Entry 8TMG (electron microscopy, 3.00 A resolution); this record covers chains C and D of the 9 polymer chains in the assembly.

[Chain C (and D)]
Protein: Cobalt/magnesium transport protein CorA
Organism: Thermotoga maritima
Notes: chain D of this document is another copy of the same molecule, construct and numbering; everything in this record applies to it too
UniProt: Q9WZ31 (CORA_THEMA); residue numbers follow UniProt; this construct covers 1-351
Sequence (373 residues; each row starts with the number of its first residue; numbers below 1 keep their minus sign (Met-21 is residue -21)):
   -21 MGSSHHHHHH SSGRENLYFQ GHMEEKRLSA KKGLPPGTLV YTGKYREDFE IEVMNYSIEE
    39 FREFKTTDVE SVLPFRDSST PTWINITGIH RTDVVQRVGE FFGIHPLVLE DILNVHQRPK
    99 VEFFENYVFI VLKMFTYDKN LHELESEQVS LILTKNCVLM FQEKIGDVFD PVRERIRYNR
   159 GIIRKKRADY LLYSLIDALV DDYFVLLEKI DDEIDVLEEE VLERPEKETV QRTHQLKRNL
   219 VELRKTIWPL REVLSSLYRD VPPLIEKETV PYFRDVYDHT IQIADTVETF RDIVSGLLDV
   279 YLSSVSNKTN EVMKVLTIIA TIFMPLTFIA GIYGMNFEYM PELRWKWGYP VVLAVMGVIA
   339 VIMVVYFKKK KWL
Unresolved in the structure: -21 to 16 (chain D: -21 to 0)
Sequence notes: initiating methionine (-21); expression tag (-20 to 0)
UniProt features mapped onto this chain:
  - motif: Gly312 to Asn314 (Probable selectivity filter)
  - site: Asn288 (Essential for ion permeation), Leu294 (Important for closing the ion permeation pathway in the closed state), Thr295 (Threonine that confers selectivity for Co(2+) transport)
  - mutagenesis: Asp89 (D89F/K: Decreases ion transport), Asp253 (D253K: Increases protein stability. Decreases ion transport), Leu280 (L280A: Decreases ion transport), Asn288 (N288L: Abolishes Co(2+) uptake), Met291 (M291A: No effect on ion transport), Leu294 (L294A/V: Increases ion transport by suppression of an obstruction in the transmembrane ion permeation pathway), Thr295 (T295L: Strongly reduces Co(2+) uptake. Abolishes Co(2+) uptake; when associated with L-299; T295M: Strongly reduces Co(2+) uptake ...), Thr299 (T299L: Reduces Co(2+) uptake. Abolishes Co(2+) uptake; when associated with L-295; T299M: No effect on Co(2+) uptake; T299S: Abolishes Co(2+) uptake), Pro303 (P303A/G/I: Increases ion transport by suppression of a kink in the transmembrane ion permeation pathway), Thr305 (T305L: Abolishes Co(2+) uptake), Ile310 (I310A: Increases ion transport), Tyr311 (Y311A: Abolishes pentamerization. Abolishes ion transport; Y311F: No effect on pentamerization. No effect on ion transport), 7 further mutagenesis entries in UniProt

[Chain C / chain D interface]
Residue-residue contacts - 57 pairs, chain C then chain D:
  Asp179(C) - Lys10(D)
  Phe182(C) - Lys10(D)
  Tyr236(C) - Glu2(D)  hydrogen bond
  Arg237(C) - Met1(D)
  Arg237(C) - Glu2(D)  salt bridge
  Arg252(C) - Arg5(D)
  Asp253(C) - Ala8(D)
  Asp256(C) - Arg5(D)  salt bridge
  Asp256(C) - Ser7(D)
  Asp256(C) - Ala8(D)  hydrogen bond (side chain-backbone)
  His257(C) - Ala8(D)
  His257(C) - Lys10(D)
  Gln260(C) - Ala8(D)
  Gln260(C) - Lys9(D)
  Gln260(C) - Lys10(D)  hydrogen bond (side chain-backbone)
  Val278(C) - Gln209(D)
  Ser281(C) - Val208(D)
  Ser281(C) - His212(D)
  Ser282(C) - Lys205(D)
  Ser284(C) - Leu280(D)
  Ser284(C) - Val283(D)
  Asn285(C) - Tyr279(D)  hydrogen bond
  Asn288(C) - Val283(D)
  Asn288(C) - Thr287(D)  hydrogen bond
  Met291(C) - Thr287(D)
  Met291(C) - Val290(D)  hydrophobic
  Met291(C) - Met291(D)  hydrophobic
  Leu294(C) - Leu294(D)  hydrophobic
  Thr295(C) - Val290(D)
  Thr295(C) - Val293(D)
  Thr295(C) - Leu294(D)
  Ala298(C) - Leu294(D)  hydrophobic
  Thr299(C) - Ile297(D)
  Met302(C) - Ala298(D)  hydrophobic
  Met302(C) - Phe301(D)  hydrophobic
  Pro303(C) - Phe301(D)  hydrophobic
  Phe306(C) - Leu304(D)  hydrophobic
  Phe306(C) - Met334(D)  hydrophobic
  Gly309(C) - Ala308(D)
  Ile310(C) - Ala308(D)  hydrophobic
  Ile310(C) - Tyr327(D)  hydrogen bond (backbone-side chain)
  Ile310(C) - Met334(D)  hydrophobic
  Tyr311(C) - Tyr327(D)
  Gly312(C) - Gly312(D)
  Met313(C) - Tyr311(D)
  Met313(C) - Gly312(D)
  Met313(C) - Tyr327(D)  hydrophobic
  Asn314(C) - Tyr311(D)
  Asn314(C) - Gly312(D)
  Asn314(C) - Met313(D)  hydrogen bond (side chain-backbone)
  Asn314(C) - Asn314(D)
  Phe315(C) - Arg322(D)
  Phe315(C) - Tyr327(D)  hydrophobic
  Glu316(C) - Arg322(D)
  Tyr317(C) - Trp325(D)
  Pro319(C) - Tyr327(D)  hydrophobic
  Trp350(C) - Val290(D)  hydrophobic
Interface residues without a listed pair, chain C (41 interface residues in all): Asp277, Thr287, Lys292, Thr305, Met318, Tyr344, Lys347
Interface residues without a listed pair, chain D (36 interface residues in all): Lys286, Glu289, Thr305, Met318

[Summary]
41 residues of chain C and 36 residues of chain D are in contact, with 7 hydrogen bonds and 2 salt bridges.
Polar pairs include Arg237(C)-Glu2(D), Asp256(C)-Arg5(D) and Tyr236(C)-Glu2(D). UniProt lists 19 mutagenesis
sites on chain C.
Both chains are Cobalt/magnesium transport protein CorA (Thermotoga maritima). Entry 8TMG (Cryo-EM structure
of CorA in complex with conformation-specific synthetic antibody C18 and 100 uM MgCl2, State ...) was
determined by electron microscopy.
